Entry 6KQH (X-ray diffraction, 3.18 A resolution); this record covers chains D and G of the 9 polymer chains in the assembly.

Chain D:
Protein: DNA-directed RNA polymerase subunit beta'
Source organism: Thermus thermophilus (strain HB8 / ATCC 27634 / DSM 579)
Notes: EC 2.7.7.6
UniProt: Q8RQE8 (RPOC_THET8); residues 1-1524 here = UniProt positions 1-1524
Chain sequence (1524 residues; each row starts with the number of its first residue):
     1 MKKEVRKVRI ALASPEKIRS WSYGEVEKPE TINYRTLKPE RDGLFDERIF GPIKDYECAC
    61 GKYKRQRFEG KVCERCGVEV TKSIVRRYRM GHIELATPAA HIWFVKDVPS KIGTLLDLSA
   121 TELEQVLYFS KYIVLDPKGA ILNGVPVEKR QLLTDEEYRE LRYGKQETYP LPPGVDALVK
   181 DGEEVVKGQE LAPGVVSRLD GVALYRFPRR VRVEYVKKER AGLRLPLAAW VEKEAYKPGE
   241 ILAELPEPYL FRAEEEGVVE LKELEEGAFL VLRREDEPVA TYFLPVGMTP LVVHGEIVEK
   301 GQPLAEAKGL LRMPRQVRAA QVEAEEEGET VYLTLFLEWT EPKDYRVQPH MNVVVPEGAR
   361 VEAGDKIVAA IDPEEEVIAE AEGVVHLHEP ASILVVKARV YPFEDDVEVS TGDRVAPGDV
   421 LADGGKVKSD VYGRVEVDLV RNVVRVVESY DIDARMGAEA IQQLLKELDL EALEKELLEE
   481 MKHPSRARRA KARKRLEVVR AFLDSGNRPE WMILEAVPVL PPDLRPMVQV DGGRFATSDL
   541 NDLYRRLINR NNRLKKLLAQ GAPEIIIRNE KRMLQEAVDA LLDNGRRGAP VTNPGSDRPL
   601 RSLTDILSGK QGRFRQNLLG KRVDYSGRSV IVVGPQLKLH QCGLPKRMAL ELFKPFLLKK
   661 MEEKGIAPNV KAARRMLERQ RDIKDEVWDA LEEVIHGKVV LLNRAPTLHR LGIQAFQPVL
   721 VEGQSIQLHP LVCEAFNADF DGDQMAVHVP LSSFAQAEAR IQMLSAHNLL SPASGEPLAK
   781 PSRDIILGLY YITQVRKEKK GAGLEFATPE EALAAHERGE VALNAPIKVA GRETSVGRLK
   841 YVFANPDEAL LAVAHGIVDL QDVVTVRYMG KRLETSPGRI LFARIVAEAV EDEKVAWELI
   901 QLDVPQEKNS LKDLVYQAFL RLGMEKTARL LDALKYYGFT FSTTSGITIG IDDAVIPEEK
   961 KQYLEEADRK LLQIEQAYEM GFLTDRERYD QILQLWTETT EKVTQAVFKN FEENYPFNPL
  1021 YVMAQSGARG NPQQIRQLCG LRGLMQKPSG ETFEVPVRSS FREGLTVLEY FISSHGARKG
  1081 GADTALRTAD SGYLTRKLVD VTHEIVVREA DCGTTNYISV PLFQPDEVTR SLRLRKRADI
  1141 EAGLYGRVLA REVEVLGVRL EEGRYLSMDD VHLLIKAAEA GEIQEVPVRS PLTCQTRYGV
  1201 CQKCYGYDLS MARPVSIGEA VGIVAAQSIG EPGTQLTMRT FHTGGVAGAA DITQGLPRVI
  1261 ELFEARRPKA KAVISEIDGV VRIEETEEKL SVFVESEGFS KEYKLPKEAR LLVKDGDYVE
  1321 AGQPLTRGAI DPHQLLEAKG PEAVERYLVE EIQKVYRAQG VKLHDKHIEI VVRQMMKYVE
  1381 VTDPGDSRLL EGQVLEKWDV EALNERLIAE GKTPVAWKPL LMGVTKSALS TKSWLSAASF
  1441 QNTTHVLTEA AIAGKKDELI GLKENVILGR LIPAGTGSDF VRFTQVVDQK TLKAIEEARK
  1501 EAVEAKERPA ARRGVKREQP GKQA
Disordered / not traced: 1-2, 1238-1251, 1503-1524
Bound ions: Zn2+ site 1: Cys-58, Cys-60, Cys-73, Cys-76; Mg2+ site 1: Asp-739, Asp-741, Asp-743 (shared with 1 residue of chain I); Mg2+ site 2 near Lys-840 (its only coordinating residue here); Zn2+ site 2: Cys-1112, Cys-1194, Cys-1201, Cys-1204

Chain G:
Molecule: 21-nt DNA strand
Sequence (21 nucleotides; numbered 1 to 21; the number before each row is that of its first residue):
     1 CCTGCATCCG TGAGTCGAGG G
Disordered / not traced: 1-3

Interface between chain D and chain G:
Pairs across the interface (16):
  Arg-586(D) / DG10(G)  salt bridge to the phosphate
  Lys-610(D) / DG14(G)  salt bridge to the phosphate
  Lys-610(D) / DT15(G)  salt bridge to the phosphate
  Arg-615(D) / DA13(G)  salt bridge to the phosphate
  Arg-615(D) / DT15(G)  salt bridge to the phosphate
  Arg-622(D) / DG17(G)  salt bridge to the phosphate
  Arg-628(D) / DG17(G)  hydrogen bond to the sugar
  Ala-705(D) / DC16(G)  sugar contact
  Pro-706(D) / DT15(G)  base contact
  Thr-1088(D) / DG14(G)  base contact
  Ala-1089(D) / DG14(G)  sugar contact
  Gly-1092(D) / DG14(G)  sugar contact
  Tyr-1093(D) / DG12(G)  phosphate contact
  Tyr-1093(D) / DA13(G)  sugar contact
  Gln-1441(D) / DG12(G)  sugar contact
  Asn-1442(D) / DG12(G)  hydrogen bond to the phosphate
Also at the interface, not in a pair above, chain D (15 interface residues in all): Arg-1096, Thr-1443
Also at the interface, not in a pair above, chain G (8 interface residues in all): DT11

Overview:
Chain D and chain G form an interface of 15 and 8 residues respectively; the contacts include 2 hydrogen bonds
and 6 salt bridges. Among the polar pairs are Arg-628(D)/DG17(G), Asn-1442(D)/DG12(G) and Arg-586(D)/DG10(G).
The Zn2+ site 1 is built by Cys-58(D), Cys-60(D), Cys-73(D) and Cys-76(D).
Chain D is DNA-directed RNA polymerase subunit beta' (Thermus thermophilus (strain HB8 / ATCC 27634 / DSM
579)) and chain G is a 21-nt DNA strand; the structure, Thermus thermophilus initial transcription complex
comprising sigma A and 5'-OH RNA of 7 nt, was determined by X-ray diffraction, deposited together with 6KQD,
6KQE, 6KQF, 6KQG, 6KQL, 6KQM and 6 further entries.
